6D6U - chains B and C of the 9 polymer chains in the assembly; structure by electron microscopy, 3.92 A resolution.

Chain B:
Protein: Gamma-aminobutyric acid receptor subunit alpha-1
From: Homo sapiens
UniProtKB: P14867 (GBRA1_HUMAN); the construct has insertions or renumbered stretches relative to UniProt, so the offset changes along the chain: 1-312 = UniProt 28-339; 320-358 = UniProt 418-456
Chain sequence (358 residues; numbered 1 to 358; the number before each row is that of its first residue):
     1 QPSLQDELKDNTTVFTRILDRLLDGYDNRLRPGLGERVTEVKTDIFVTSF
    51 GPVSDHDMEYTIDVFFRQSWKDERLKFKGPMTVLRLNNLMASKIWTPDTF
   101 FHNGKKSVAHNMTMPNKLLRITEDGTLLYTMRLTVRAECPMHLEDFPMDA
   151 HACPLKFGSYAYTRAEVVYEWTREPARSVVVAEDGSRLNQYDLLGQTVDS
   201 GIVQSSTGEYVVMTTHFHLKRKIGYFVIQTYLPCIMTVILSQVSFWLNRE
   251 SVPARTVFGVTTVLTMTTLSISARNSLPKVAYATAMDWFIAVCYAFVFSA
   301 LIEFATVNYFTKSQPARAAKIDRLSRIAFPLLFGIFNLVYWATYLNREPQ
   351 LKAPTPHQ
Not modelled in the structure: 1-9, 346-358
Sequence notes: linker (313-319)
Cystine bridges: C139-C153, C234-C293
Covalently attached groups: glycan linked to N111
Small-molecule neighbours: gamma-amino-butanoic acid (ABU): F65, R67, L118, T130

Chain C:
Protein: Gamma-aminobutyric acid receptor subunit beta-2
From: Homo sapiens
UniProtKB: P47870 (GBRB2_HUMAN); the construct has insertions or renumbered stretches relative to UniProt, so the offset changes along the chain: 1-307 = UniProt 25-331; 315-341 = UniProt 486-512
Chain sequence (341 residues; numbered 1 to 341; the number before each row is that of its first residue):
     1 QSVNDPSNMSLVKETVDRLLKGYDIRLRPDFGGPPVAVGMNIDIASIDMV
    51 SEVNMDYTLTMYFQQAWRDKRLSYNVIPLNLTLDNRVADQLWVPDTYFLN
   101 DKKSFVHGVTVKNRMIRLHPDGTVLYGLRITTTAACMMDLRRYPLDEQNC
   151 TLEIESYGYTTDDIEFYWRGDDNAVTGVTKIELPQFSIVDYKLITKKVVF
   201 STGSYPRLSLSFKLKRNIGYFILQTYMPSILITILSWVSFWINYDASAAR
   251 VALGITTVLTMTTINTHLRETLPKIPYVKAIDMYLMGCFVFVFMALLEYA
   301 LVNYIFFSQPARAAAIDRWSRIFFPVVFSFFNIVYWLYYVN
Not modelled in the structure: 1-7, 341
Sequence notes: linker (308-314)
Cystine bridges: C136-C150
Covalently attached groups: N-acetylglucosamine (NAG) linked to N80, N149
Small-molecule neighbours: gamma-amino-butanoic acid (ABU): Y97, E155, S156, Y157, F200, T202, Y205
What the authors report for this chain:
  - specificity-determining residues: Q64 (proposed by the authors, not directly observed)

Interface between chain B and chain C:
Contacting residue pairs (38; chain B residue first):
  G25(B) with K13(C)
  R29(B) with V16(C); D17(C), salt bridge; D84(C); V87(C)
  L30(B) with M9(C), hydrophobic; V12(C), hydrophobic
  L34(B) with V12(C), hydrophobic; L81(C), hydrophobic
  R74(B) with M9(C)
  S92(B) with R86(C), hydrogen bond (backbone-side chain)
  W95(B) with D84(C)
  T96(B) with R86(C)
  D98(B) with V111(C)
  T99(B) with T110(C), hydrogen bond (backbone-side chain)
  F100(B) with Y62(C); N113(C)
  F101(B) with R129(C)
  H102(B) with Y62(C); R129(C)
  G104(B) with R129(C)
  K105(B) with H107(C), hydrogen bond (backbone-side chain)
  K106(B) with F105(C)
  S107(B) with V109(C)
  L133(B) with V109(C)
  E138(B) with S46(C); D48(C)
  Y160(B) with N113(C); R114(C); M115(C); G127(C); L128(C), hydrogen bond (side chain-backbone)
  A161(B) with T82(C); M115(C), hydrophobic; R117(C), hydrogen bond (backbone-side chain)
  E166(B) with T82(C)
  T207(B) with Q64(C)
  R274(B) with Q224(C), hydrogen bond
Also at the interface, not in a pair above, chain B (37 interface residues in all): D27, N28, G35, I94, A109, M131, Y162, T163, S206, Y210, I271, K279, A281
Also at the interface, not in a pair above, chain C (34 interface residues in all): D43, L79, N80, L83, P184, N217, H267

Overview:
Chain B and chain C form an interface of 37 and 34 residues respectively; the contacts include 6 hydrogen
bonds and 1 salt bridge. Polar pairs include R29(B)-D17(C), S92(B)-R86(C) and T99(B)-T110(C). Bound to chain
B: gamma-amino-butanoic acid. Bound to chain C: gamma-amino-butanoic acid. From the paper: the specificity
determinant Q64(C).
Here chain B is Gamma-aminobutyric acid receptor subunit alpha-1 and chain C is Gamma-aminobutyric acid
receptor subunit beta-2, both from Homo sapiens. Entry 6D6U (Human GABA-A receptor alpha1-beta2-gamma2 subtype
in complex with GABA and flumazenil, conformation A) was determined by electron microscopy, deposited together
with 6D6T.
